Entry 8QYD (electron microscopy, 2.67 A resolution); this record covers chains E and F of the 7 polymer chains in the assembly.

# Chain E
Protein: Anti-phage defense ZorAB system ZorA
Organism: Escherichia coli
Reference sequence: A0A0V7WZR2 (A0A0V7WZR2_ECOLX); residue numbers follow UniProt; this construct covers 1-729
Amino-acid sequence (729 residues; row label = number of the first residue in the row):
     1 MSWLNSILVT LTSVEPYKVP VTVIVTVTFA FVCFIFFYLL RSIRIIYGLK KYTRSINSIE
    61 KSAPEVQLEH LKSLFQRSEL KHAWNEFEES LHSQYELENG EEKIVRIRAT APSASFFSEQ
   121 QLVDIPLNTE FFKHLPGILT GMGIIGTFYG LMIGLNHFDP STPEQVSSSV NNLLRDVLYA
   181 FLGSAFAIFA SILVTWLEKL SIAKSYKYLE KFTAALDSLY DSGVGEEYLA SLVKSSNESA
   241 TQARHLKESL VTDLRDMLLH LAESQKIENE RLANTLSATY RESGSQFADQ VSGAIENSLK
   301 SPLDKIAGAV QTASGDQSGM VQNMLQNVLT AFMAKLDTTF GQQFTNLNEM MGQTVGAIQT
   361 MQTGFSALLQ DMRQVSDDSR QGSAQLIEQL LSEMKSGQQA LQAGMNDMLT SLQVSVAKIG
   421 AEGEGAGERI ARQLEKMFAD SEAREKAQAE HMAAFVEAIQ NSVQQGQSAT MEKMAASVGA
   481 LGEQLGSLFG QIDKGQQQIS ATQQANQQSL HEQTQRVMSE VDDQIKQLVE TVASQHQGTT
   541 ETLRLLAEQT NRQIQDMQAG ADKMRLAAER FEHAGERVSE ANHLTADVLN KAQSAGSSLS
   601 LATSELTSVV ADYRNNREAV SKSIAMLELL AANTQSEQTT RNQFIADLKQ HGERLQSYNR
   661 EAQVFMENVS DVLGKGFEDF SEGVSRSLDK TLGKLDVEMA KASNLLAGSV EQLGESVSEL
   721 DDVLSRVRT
Disordered / not traced: 281-729
Metal / ion sites: Ca2+ site 1: Glu-86, Glu-89 (shared with 2 residues of chain A); Ca2+ site 2: Asp-217, Tyr-220 (shared with 2 residues of chain D)
Reported in the primary citation:
  - binding site for palmitic acid: Leu-250, Leu-254, Leu-258, Leu-261
  - mutagenesis - L250G/L254G/L258G/L261G, L250N/L254N/L258N/L261N: decreased stability in response to TMD domain

# Chain F
Protein: Membrane protein
Organism: Escherichia coli
Reference sequence: A0A0V7WZP0 (A0A0V7WZP0_ECOLX); numbering as in UniProt (aligned over 1-246)
Amino-acid sequence (246 residues; numbered 1 to 246; the number before each row is that of its first residue):
     1 MFGNAFGVKK RRSDEAEKPF WISYADLMTA MMVLFLVVMV ASLSSVTQRI QRAEQGEKAR
    61 GQDISRLCER LELHARNVNK NIVVDCHDNR ISFGEAGRFA HNQFFLNAEG QKALQDVVPL
   121 VLEASNSEEG KKWFKQIVIE GFTDTDGSYL YNLHLSLQRS EWVMCSLLDS RSPLQKNISA
   181 EQQLQIRKLF LAGGVSFNNA KESKEASRRV ELRMQFFGLK DKRDKADEVD FPPVVNKEVC
   241 QLVMPL
Disulfide bonds: Cys-68/Cys-86, Cys-165/Cys-240
Reported in the primary citation:
  - mutagenesis - D26N: abolished localization to ZorD
  - mutagenesis - Y151A/N152A/L155A/R159A: decreased stability

# Interface between chain E and chain F
Contacting residue pairs (36):
  Glu-130(E) / Ser-13(F)
  Lys-133(E) / Asp-14(F)
  Lys-133(E) / Ala-16(F)
  His-134(E) / Ala-16(F)
  Gly-137(E) / Pro-19(F)
  Thr-140(E) / Pro-19(F)
  Thr-140(E) / Ser-23(F)
  Ile-144(E) / Ile-22(F)
  Ile-144(E) / Ser-23(F)
  Ile-144(E) / Asp-26(F)
  Thr-147(E) / Leu-27(F)
  Phe-148(E) / Asp-26(F)
  Leu-151(E) / Leu-34(F)  hydrophobic
  Leu-155(E) / Val-37(F)  hydrophobic
  Phe-158(E) / Val-37(F)  hydrophobic
  Phe-158(E) / Ala-41(F)  hydrophobic
  Ser-161(E) / Gln-48(F)
  Pro-163(E) / Ser-45(F)
  Pro-163(E) / Gln-48(F)
  Pro-163(E) / Arg-49(F)
  Pro-163(E) / Arg-52(F)
  Glu-164(E) / Arg-52(F)  salt bridge
  Val-166(E) / Ala-41(F)
  Val-166(E) / Ser-45(F)
  Ser-167(E) / Arg-49(F)
  Val-170(E) / Ala-41(F)  hydrophobic
  Leu-173(E) / Leu-34(F)  hydrophobic
  Leu-173(E) / Val-37(F)  hydrophobic
  Val-177(E) / Leu-34(F)  hydrophobic
  Ile-188(E) / Leu-27(F)  hydrophobic
  Ser-191(E) / Phe-20(F)
  Ile-192(E) / Phe-20(F)  hydrophobic
  Gly-225(E) / Phe-2(F)
  Glu-226(E) / Phe-2(F)
  Leu-229(E) / Met-1(F)  hydrophobic
  Leu-229(E) / Phe-2(F)  hydrophobic
Interface residues without a listed pair, chain E (32 interface residues in all): Pro-136, Pro-160, Thr-162, Leu-174, Phe-181, Ser-184, Thr-195
Interface residues without a listed pair, chain F (21 interface residues in all): Ala-30, Val-33, Val-38
From the paper, about this interface:
  - residue pairs: Arg-52(F)/Glu-164(E) (salt bridge)

# In short
The interface between chain E and chain F involves 32 residues on one side and 21 on the other; the contacts
include 1 salt bridge. The salt-bridged pair is Glu-164(E)/Arg-52(F). The authors report a salt bridge between
Arg-52(F) and Glu-164(E). The paper reports a binding site for palmitic acid at Leu-250(E), Leu-254(E) and
Leu-258(E) among others; L250G/L254G/L258G/L261G and L250N/L254N/L258N/L261N of chain E reduce stability in
response to TMD domain; 4 substitutions were tested in all.
Chain E is Anti-phage defense ZorAB system ZorA and chain F is Membrane protein, both from Escherichia coli;
the structure, Zorya anti-bacteriophage defense system ZorAB, was determined by electron microscopy (same
publication as 8QYH, 8QYK and 8QYY).
